1SCA - chain A; structure by X-ray diffraction, 2.00 A resolution.

[Chain A]
Name: Subtilisin carlsberg
Source organism: Bacillus licheniformis
Notes: EC 3.4.21.62
UniProtKB: P00780 (SUBT_BACLI); the author numbering skips numbers that UniProt does not, so the offset changes along the chain: 1-55 = UniProt 106-160; 57-275 = UniProt 161-379
Sequence (274 residues; row label = number of the first residue in the row; note: 1 number in that range is skipped by the numbering (no residue carries it; nothing is unmodelled there)):
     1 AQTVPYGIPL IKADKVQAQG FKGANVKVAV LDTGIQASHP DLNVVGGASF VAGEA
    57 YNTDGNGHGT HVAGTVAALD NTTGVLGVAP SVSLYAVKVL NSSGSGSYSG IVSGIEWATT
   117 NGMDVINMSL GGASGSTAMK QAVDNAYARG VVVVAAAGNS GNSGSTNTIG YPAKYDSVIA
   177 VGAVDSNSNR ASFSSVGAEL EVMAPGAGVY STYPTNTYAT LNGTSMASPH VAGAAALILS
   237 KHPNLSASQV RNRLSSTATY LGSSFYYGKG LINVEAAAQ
Construct notes: conflict Ser-103 (Thr207 in P00780), Ala-129 (Pro233 in P00780), Asn-158 (Ser262 in P00780), Ser-161 (Asn265 in P00780), Asn-212 (Ser316 in P00780)
Swiss-Prot annotation at these positions:
  - active site (Charge relay system): Asp-32, His-64, Ser-221
  - binding site (Ca(2+)): Gln-2, Asp-41, Leu-75, Asn-77, Thr-79, Val-81, Ala-169, Tyr-171, Val-174
Bound ions: Ca2+ site 1: Gln-2, Asp-41, Leu-75, Asn-77, Thr-79, Val-81; Ca2+ site 2: Ala-37, His-39, Leu-42; Na+: Ala-169, Tyr-171, Val-174

[Summary]
Gln-2, Asp-41, Leu-75, Asn-77, Thr-79 and Val-81 coordinate Ca2+ site 1. Ala-37, His-39 and Leu-42 form the
Ca2+ site 2. Curated annotation (UniProt) lists 3 active-site residues and 9 Ca2+-binding residues.
Chain A is Subtilisin carlsberg (Bacillus licheniformis); the structure, Enzyme crystal structure in a neat
organic solvent, was determined by X-ray diffraction (same publication as 1SCB).
